PDB entry 1HRT | X-ray diffraction, 2.80 A resolution | chains H and I of the 3 polymer chains in the assembly

Chain H:
Molecule: Thrombin (large subunit)
Organism: Bos taurus
Notes: EC 3.4.21.5
UniProtKB: P00735 (THRB_BOVIN); the construct lacks a stretch of the UniProt sequence and is renumbered around it, so the offset changes along the chain: 16-36 = UniProt 367-387; 37-60 = UniProt 389-412; 61-77 = UniProt 422-438; 78-97 = UniProt 440-459; 7 more segments
Amino-acid sequence (259 residues; row label = number of the first residue in the row; note: 1 number in that range is skipped by the numbering (no residue carries it; nothing is unmodelled there); a row labelled like 60A-60I holds insertion residues (60A, then the next letters in order)):
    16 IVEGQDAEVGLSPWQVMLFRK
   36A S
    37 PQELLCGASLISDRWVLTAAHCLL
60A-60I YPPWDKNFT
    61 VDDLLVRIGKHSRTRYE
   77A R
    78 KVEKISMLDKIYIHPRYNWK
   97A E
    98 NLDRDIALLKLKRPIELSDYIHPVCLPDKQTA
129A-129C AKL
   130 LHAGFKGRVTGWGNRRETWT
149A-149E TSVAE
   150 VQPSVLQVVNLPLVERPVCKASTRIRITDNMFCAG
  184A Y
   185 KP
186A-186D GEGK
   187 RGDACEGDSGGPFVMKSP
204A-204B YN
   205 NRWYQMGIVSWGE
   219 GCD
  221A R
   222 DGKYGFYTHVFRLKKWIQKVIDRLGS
Cystine bridges: Cys42-Cys58, Cys168-Cys182, Cys191-Cys220
UniProt features mapped onto this chain:
  - region: Ala183 to Val200 (High affinity receptor-binding region which is also known as the TP508 peptide)
  - active site (Charge relay system): His57, Asp102, Ser195
  - glycosylation: Asn60G (N-linked (GlcNAc...) asparagine)

Chain I:
Molecule: Hirudin
Organism: Hirudo medicinalis
UniProtKB: P01050 (ITH1_HIRME); residues 1-65 here = UniProt positions 1-65
Amino-acid sequence (65 residues; row label = number of the first residue in the row):
     1 VVYTDCTESGQNLCLCEGSNVCGQGNKCILGSDGEKNQCVTGEGTPKPQS
    51 HNDGDFEEIPEEYLQ
Cystine bridges: Cys6-Cys14, Cys16-Cys28, Cys22-Cys39

Chain H / chain I interface:
Residue-residue contacts (71; chain H residue first):
  Phe34(H) with Phe56(I), hydrophobic
  Arg35(H) with Ser50(I)
  Lys36(H) with Tyr63(I); Leu64(I)
  Ser36A(H) with Leu64(I)
  Gln38(H) with Gly54(I); Asp55(I), hydrogen bond (side chain-backbone); Phe56(I), hydrogen bond (side chain-backbone)
  Glu39(H) with Ser50(I); His51(I); Asn52(I); Phe56(I)
  Leu40(H) with His51(I); Asn52(I), hydrogen bond (backbone-backbone); Asp53(I); Phe56(I)
  His57(H) with Val1(I)
  Tyr60A(H) with Val1(I)
  Pro60C(H) with Leu13(I), hydrophobic; Gln24(I)
  Trp60D(H) with Val1(I), hydrophobic; Gln49(I); Ser50(I), hydrogen bond (backbone-side chain)
  Lys60F(H) with Ser50(I)
  Leu65(H) with Tyr63(I), hydrophobic
  Arg67(H) with Phe56(I); Ile59(I)
  Arg73(H) with Asp53(I), salt bridge; Phe56(I)
  Thr74(H) with Asp53(I); Asp55(I); Phe56(I); Glu57(I)
  Arg75(H) with Glu57(I), salt bridge
  Tyr76(H) with Glu57(I); Glu58(I); Ile59(I), hydrophobic; Pro60(I)
  Ile82(H) with Ile59(I), hydrophobic; Tyr63(I)
  Leu99(H) with Tyr3(I)
  Asn143(H) with Asn52(I), hydrogen bond
  Glu146(H) with Thr4(I)
  Trp148(H) with Thr4(I); Asp5(I)
  Gln151(H) with Asn52(I); Asp53(I), hydrogen bond (side chain-backbone)
  Arg173(H) with Glu17(I), salt bridge; Asn20(I)
  Ile174(H) with Val21(I), hydrophobic
  Glu192(H) with Gln49(I); Asn52(I)
  Gly193(H) with Asn52(I)
  Ser214(H) with Val1(I), hydrogen bond (backbone-backbone)
  Trp215(H) with Val1(I); Tyr3(I), hydrophobic
  Gly216(H) with Val1(I), hydrogen bond (backbone-backbone); Val2(I); Tyr3(I), hydrogen bond (backbone-backbone)
  Glu217(H) with Tyr3(I); Leu15(I); Ser19(I); Asn20(I); Val21(I), hydrogen bond (side chain-backbone)
  Gly219(H) with Tyr3(I), hydrogen bond (backbone-backbone)
  Cys220(H) with Val2(I), hydrophobic
  Arg221A(H) with Asp5(I), salt bridge; Leu15(I); Ser19(I)
  Lys224(H) with Ser19(I), hydrogen bond (side chain-backbone); Asn20(I), hydrogen bond
Interface residues without a listed pair, chain H (43 interface residues in all): Leu41, Glu80, Met84, Trp96, Glu97A, Ser171, Cys191
Interface residues without a listed pair, chain I (30 interface residues in all): Gly18, Lys47, Pro48, Gln65

Summary:
43 residues of chain H and 30 residues of chain I are in contact, with 13 hydrogen bonds and 4 salt bridges.
Polar contacts include Arg73(H)-Asp53(I), Arg75(H)-Glu57(I) and Arg173(H)-Glu17(I). Curated annotation
(UniProt) lists 3 active-site residues on chain H.
Chain H is Thrombin (large subunit) (Bos taurus) and chain I is Hirudin (Hirudo medicinalis); the structure,
The structure of a complex of bovine alpha-thrombin and recombinant hirudin at 2.8 angstroms resolution, was
determined by X-ray diffraction.
